Entry 6E7G (X-ray diffraction, 3.09 A resolution); this record covers chains A and F of the 6 polymer chains in the assembly.

== Chain A ==
Protein: Hemagglutinin HA1 chain
Organism: Influenza A virus (A/Viet Nam/1203/2004(H5N1))
UniProtKB: Q5EP31 (Q5EP31_9INFA); the construct lacks a stretch of the UniProt sequence, so the offset changes along the chain: 11-55 = UniProt 17-61; 56-83 = UniProt 63-90; 84-96 = UniProt 92-104; 97-125 = UniProt 106-134; 3 more segments
Sequence (334 residues; numbered 7 to 333 plus 7 insertion-coded residues; the number before each row is that of its first residue; a row labelled like 125A-125B holds insertion residues (125A, then the next letters in order)):
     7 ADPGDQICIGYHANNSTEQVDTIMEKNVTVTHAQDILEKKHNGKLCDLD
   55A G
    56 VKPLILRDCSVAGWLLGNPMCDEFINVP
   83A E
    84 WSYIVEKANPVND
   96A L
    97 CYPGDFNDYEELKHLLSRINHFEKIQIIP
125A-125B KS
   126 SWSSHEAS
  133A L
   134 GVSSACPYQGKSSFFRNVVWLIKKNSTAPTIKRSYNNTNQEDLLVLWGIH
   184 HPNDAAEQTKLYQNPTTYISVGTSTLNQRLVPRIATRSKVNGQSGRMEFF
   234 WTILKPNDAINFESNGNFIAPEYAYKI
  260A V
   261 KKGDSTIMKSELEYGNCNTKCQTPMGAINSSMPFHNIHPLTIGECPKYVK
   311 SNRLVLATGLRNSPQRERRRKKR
Disordered / not traced: 7-10, 78-80, 128-132, 325-333
Disulfide bonds: Cys52-Cys277, Cys64-Cys76, Cys97-Cys139, Cys281-Cys305
Covalent attachments: N-acetylglucosamine (NAG) linked to Asn33, Asn169
Differences from the reference sequence: expression tag (7-10); engineered mutation Ala161 (Tyr173 in Q5EP31)
Reported in the primary citation:
  - mutagenesis - Y161A: increased binding to alpha2,3-linked N-glycolyl
  - mutagenesis - Y161A: abolished binding to canine and chicken erythrocytes
  - mutagenesis - Y161A: decreased growth in response to MDCK cells
  - conformationally variable residues (loop rearrangement, order/disorder transition): Pro125 to Val135, Lys157 to Ile164
  - mutagenesis - Y161A: abolished binding to N-acetyl
  - mutagenesis - T160A/Y161A: unchanged binding to alpha2,3-linked N-glycolyl

== Chain F ==
Protein: Hemagglutinin HA2 chain
Organism: Influenza A virus (A/Viet Nam/1203/2004(H5N1))
UniProtKB: Q6DQ18 (HEMA_I02A6); residues 1-174 here correspond to UniProt positions 339-512 (UniProt number = residue number + 338)
Sequence (177 residues; numbered 1 to 177; the number before each row is that of its first residue):
     1 GLFGAIAGFIEGGWQGMVDGWYGYHHSNEQGSGYAADKESTQKAIDGVTN
    51 KVNSIIDKMNTQFEAVGREFNNLERRIENLNKKMEDGFLDVWTYNAELLV
   101 LMENERTLDFHDSNVKNLYDKVRLQLRDNAKELGNGCFEFYHKCDNECME
   151 SVRNGTYDYPQYSEEARLKREEISSGR
Disordered / not traced: 1-7, 31-35, 134, 139-141, 173-177
Disulfide bonds: Cys144-Cys148
Differences from the reference sequence: expression tag (175-177)
Swiss-Prot annotation at these positions:
  - glycosylation: Asn154 (N-linked (GlcNAc...) asparagine)

== Interface between chain A and chain F ==
Contacting residue pairs (12):
  Ile29(A) with Asn50(F); Lys51(F), hydrogen bond (backbone-backbone); Ser54(F); Glu103(F)
  Met30(A) with Asp46(F); Gly47(F); Asn50(F), hydrogen bond (backbone-side chain); Phe110(F), hydrophobic
  Glu31(A) with Asn50(F)
  Lys32(A) with Asn50(F)
  Lys310(A) with Thr61(F); Phe63(F)
Other interface residues (no listed pair), chain F (11 interface residues in all): Ile55, Lys58

== In short ==
5 residues of chain A face 11 of chain F across their interface, with 2 hydrogen bonds. Polar pairs include
Met30(A)-Asn50(F) and Ile29(A)-Lys51(F). Covalently linked N-acetylglucosamine: at Asn33(A) and Asn169(A).
From the paper: Y161A of chain A increases binding to alpha2,3-linked N-glycolyl; conformational variability
at Pro125(A) and Lys157(A).
Chain A is Hemagglutinin HA1 chain and chain F is Hemagglutinin HA2 chain, both from Influenza A virus (A/Viet
Nam/1203/2004(H5N1)); the structure, Crystal structure of H5 hemagglutinin mutant Y161A from A/Viet
Nam/1203/2004 H5N1 influenza virus, was determined by X-ray diffraction together with 6N5A and 6E7H from the
same study.
